Entry 3T0F (X-ray diffraction, 1.90 A resolution); this record covers chain A.

Chain A:
Protein: 4-hydroxy-3-methylbut-2-enyl diphosphate reductase
From: Escherichia coli
Notes: EC 1.17.1.2
UniProtKB: P62623 (ISPH_ECOLI); residues 1-316 here = UniProt positions 1-316
Sequence (328 residues; row label = number of the first residue in the row; note: 1 number in that range is skipped by the numbering (no residue carries it; nothing is unmodelled there); numbers below 1 keep their minus sign (Met-12 is residue -12)):
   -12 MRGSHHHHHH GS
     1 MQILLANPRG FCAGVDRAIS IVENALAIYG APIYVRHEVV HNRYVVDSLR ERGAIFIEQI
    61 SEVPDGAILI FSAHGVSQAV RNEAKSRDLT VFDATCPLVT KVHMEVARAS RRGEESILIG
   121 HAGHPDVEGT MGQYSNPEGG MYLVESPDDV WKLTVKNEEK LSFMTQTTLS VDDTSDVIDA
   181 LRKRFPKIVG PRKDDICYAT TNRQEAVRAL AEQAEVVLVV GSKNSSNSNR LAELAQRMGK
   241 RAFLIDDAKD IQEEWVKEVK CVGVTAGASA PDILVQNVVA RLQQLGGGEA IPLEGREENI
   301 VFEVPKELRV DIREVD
Disordered / not traced: -12 to -6, 310-316
Sequence notes: expression tag (-12 to -1); engineered mutation Asp126 (Glu in P62623)
Ion coordination: 3Fe-4S cluster Fe: Cys12, Cys96, Cys197
Small-molecule neighbours:
  - 3Fe-4S cluster (F3S): Cys12, Gly14, Val15, Cys96, Leu98, Val99, Thr167, Thr168, Cys197, Tyr198, Ala199, Thr200, Ala268
  - H6P ((2E)-4-hydroxy-3-methylbut-2-en-1-yl trihydrogen diphosphate): Val15, Val40, His41, Ala73, His74, Val99, Asp126, Thr167, Thr168, Asn224, Ser225, Ser226, Asn227, Ala268, Ser269
UniProt features mapped onto this chain:
  - binding site ([4Fe-4S] cluster): Cys12, Cys96, Cys197
  - binding site ((2E)-4-hydroxy-3-methylbut-2-enyl diphosphate): His41, His74, His124, Thr167, Ser225, Ser226, Asn227, Ser269
  - binding site (dimethylallyl diphosphate): His41, His74, His124, Ser225, Ser226, Asn227, Ser269
  - binding site (isopentenyl diphosphate): His41, His74, His124, Ser225, Ser226, Asn227, Ser269

Overview:
Ligands of chain A: 3Fe-4S cluster and compound H6P. Cys12, Cys96 and Cys197 coordinate a 3Fe-4S cluster Fe
ion. From UniProt: 3 [4Fe-4S] cluster-binding residues, 8 (2E)-4-hydroxy-3-methylbut-2-enyl
diphosphate-binding residues, 7 dimethylallyl diphosphate-binding residues and 7 isopentenyl
diphosphate-binding residues.
Chain A is 4-hydroxy-3-methylbut-2-enyl diphosphate reductase (Escherichia coli); the structure, IspH:HMBPP
(substrate) structure of the E126D mutant, was determined by X-ray diffraction together with 3SZL, 3SZO, 3SZU
and 3T0G from the same study.
